7SR8 - chains A and R of the 5 polymer chains in the assembly; structure by electron microscopy, 3.30 A resolution.

[Chain A]
Molecule: a modified Guanine nucleotide-binding protein G(q) subunit alpha
Source organism: Homo sapiens
Chain sequence (238 residues; row label = number of the first residue in the row):
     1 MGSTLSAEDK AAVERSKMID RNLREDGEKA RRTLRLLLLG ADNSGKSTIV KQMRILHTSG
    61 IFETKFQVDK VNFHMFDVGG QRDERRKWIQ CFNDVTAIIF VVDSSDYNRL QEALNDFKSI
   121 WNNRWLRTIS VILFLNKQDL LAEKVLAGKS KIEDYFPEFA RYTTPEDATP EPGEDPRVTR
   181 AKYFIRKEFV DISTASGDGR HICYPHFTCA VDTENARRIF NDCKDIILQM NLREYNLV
Disordered / not traced: 1-4, 52-59

[Chain R]
Molecule: Hypocretin receptor type 2
Source organism: Homo sapiens
UniProt: Q548Y0 (Q548Y0_HUMAN); residue numbers follow UniProt; this construct covers 3-408
Chain sequence (407 residues; each row starts with the number of its first residue):
     2 MGTKLEDSPP CRNWSSASEL NETQEPFLNP TDYDDEEFLR YLWREYLHPK EYEWVLIAGY
    62 IIVFVVALIG NVLVCVAVWK NHHMRTVTNY FIVNLSLADV LVTITCLPAT LVVDITETWF
   122 FGQSLCKVIP YLQTVSVSVS VLTLSCIALD RWYAICHPLM FKSTAKRARN SIVIIWIVSC
   182 IIMIPQAIVM ECSTVFPGLA NKTTLFTVCD ERWGGEIYPK MYHICFFLVT YMAPLCLMVL
   242 AYLQIFRKLW CRQIPGTSSV VQRKWKPLQP VSQPRGPGQP TKSRMSAVAA EIKQIRARRK
   302 TARMLMVVLL VFAICYLPIS ILNVLKRVFG MFAHTEDRET VYAWFTFSHW LVYANSAANP
   362 IIYNFLSGKF REEFKAAFSC CCLGVHHRQE DRLTRGRTST ESRKSLT
Disordered / not traced: 2-49, 198-205, 253-292, 381-408
Cystine bridges: Cys-127/Cys-210
Sequence notes: initiating methionine (2)
Residues lining bound ligands: A6F (methyl (2R,3S)-3-[(methanesulfonyl)amino]-2-({[(1s,4S)-4-phenylcyclohexyl]oxy}methyl)piperidine-1-carboxylate): Cys-107, Ala-110, Thr-111, Val-114, Trp-120, Pro-131, Gln-134, Thr-135, Val-138, Gln-187, Phe-227, Tyr-317, Ile-320, Asn-324, Phe-346, His-350, Tyr-354
What the authors report for this chain:
  - binding site for A6F: Thr-111, Gln-134, Val-138, Phe-227, Ile-320, Asn-324
  - conformationally variable residues (side-chain flip): Gln-134, Asp-151, Arg-152, Leu-306, Tyr-317, Tyr-364, Phe-371
  - specificity-determining residues: Thr-111, Thr-135
  - contacts within the chain: Leu-145/Tyr-364, Arg-152/Tyr-364

[Chain A / chain R interface]
Pairs across the interface (29):
  Arg-31(A) with Thr-165(R), hydrogen bond
  Arg-32(A) with Phe-162(R), hydrogen bond (side chain-backbone)
  Leu-34(A) with Leu-160(R), hydrophobic; Phe-162(R), hydrophobic
  Val-71(A) with Leu-160(R), hydrophobic
  Phe-220(A) with Leu-160(R), hydrophobic
  Lys-224(A) with Leu-160(R)
  Ile-227(A) with Pro-159(R), hydrophobic
  Leu-228(A) with Ile-156(R)
  Gln-229(A) with Gln-295(R), hydrogen bond; Arg-299(R), hydrogen bond
  Asn-231(A) with Ala-155(R), hydrogen bond (side chain-backbone); Pro-159(R)
  Leu-232(A) with Ile-156(R), hydrophobic
  Arg-233(A) with Lys-370(R)
  Glu-234(A) with Thr-89(R)
  Tyr-235(A) with Thr-89(R); Asp-151(R), hydrogen bond; Ala-155(R); Ser-164(R), hydrogen bond
  Asn-236(A) with Ser-368(R); Lys-370(R); Phe-371(R), hydrogen bond (side chain-backbone)
  Leu-237(A) with Arg-152(R); Thr-302(R), hydrogen bond (backbone-side chain); Leu-306(R), hydrophobic
  Val-238(A) with Lys-301(R); Ser-368(R); Gly-369(R)
Also at the interface, not in a pair above, chain A (18 interface residues in all): Asp-225
Also at the interface, not in a pair above, chain R (20 interface residues in all): Asn-90
The authors on this interface:
  - residue pairs: Asn-231(A)/Ala-155(R), Tyr-235(A)/Ser-164(R) (hydrogen bond)
  - interface residues, chain R: Thr-302(R), Phe-371(R)

[Summary]
Chain A and chain R form an interface of 18 and 20 residues respectively, with 9 hydrogen bonds. Among the
polar pairs are Arg-31(A)/Thr-165(R), Arg-32(A)/Phe-162(R) and Gln-229(A)/Gln-295(R). The paper describes a
contact between Asn-231(A) and Ala-155(R); a hydrogen bond between Tyr-235(A) and Ser-164(R). The paper
reports a binding site for A6F at Thr-111(R), Gln-134(R) and Val-138(R) among others; interface residues
Thr-302(R) and Phe-371(R).
Chain A is a modified Guanine nucleotide-binding protein G(q) subunit alpha and chain R is Hypocretin receptor
type 2, both from Homo sapiens; the structure, Molecular mechanism of the the wake-promoting agent TAK-925,
was determined by electron microscopy, deposited together with 7SQO.
